3L6C - chains A and B; structure by X-ray diffraction, 2.20 A resolution.

# Chain A (and B)
Molecule: Serine racemase
From: Rattus norvegicus
Notes: EC 5.1.1.18; chain B of this document is another copy of the same molecule, construct and numbering; everything in this record applies to it too
UniProtKB: Q76EQ0 (SRR_RAT); numbering as in UniProt (aligned over 1-333)
Sequence (339 residues; each row starts with the number of its first residue):
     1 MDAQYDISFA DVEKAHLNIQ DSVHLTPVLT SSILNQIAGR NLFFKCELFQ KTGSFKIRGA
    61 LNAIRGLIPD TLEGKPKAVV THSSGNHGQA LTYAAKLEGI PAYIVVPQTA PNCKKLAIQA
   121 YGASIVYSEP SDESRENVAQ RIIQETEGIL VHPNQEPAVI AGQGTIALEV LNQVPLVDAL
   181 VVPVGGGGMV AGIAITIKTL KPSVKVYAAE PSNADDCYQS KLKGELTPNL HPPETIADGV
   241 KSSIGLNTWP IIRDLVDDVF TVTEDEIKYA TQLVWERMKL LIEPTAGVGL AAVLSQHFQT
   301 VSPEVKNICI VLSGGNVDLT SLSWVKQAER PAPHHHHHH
Disordered / not traced: 1, 324-339 (chain B: 1-3, 67-75, 325-339)
Differences from the reference sequence: engineered mutation Asp2 (Cys in Q76EQ0), Asp6 (Cys in Q76EQ0); expression tag (334-339)
Curated features (UniProtKB/Swiss-Prot):
  - active site (Proton acceptor): Lys56, Ser84
  - binding site (Mg(2+)): Glu13, Asp178, Glu210, Ala214, Asp216, Asn247
  - binding site (ATP): Ser31, Ser32, Ile33, Lys51, Thr52, Gln89, Tyr121, Lys279, Asn316
  - binding site (Ca(2+)): Pro69, Thr81, Glu210, Ala214, Asp216, Asn247
  - binding site (pyridoxal 5'-phosphate): Asn86, Asn154, Gly185, Gly186, Gly187, Gly188, Met189, Ser313
  - binding site (Mn(2+)): Glu210, Ala214, Asp216
  - modified residue: Lys56 (N6-(pyridoxal phosphate)lysine), Thr71 (Phosphothreonine), Cys113 (S-nitrosocysteine)
Glycans and other covalent adducts: pyridoxal phosphate (PLP) linked to Lys56
Ion coordination: Mn2+: Glu210, Ala214, Asp216
Ligand contacts:
  - malonate ion (MLI): Ser83, Ser84, Gly85, Asn86, His87, Arg135, Pro153, Asn154, Gly239, Ser242
  - pyridoxal phosphate (PLP): Phe55, Asn86, Asn154, Pro183, Val184, Gly185, Gly186, Gly187, Gly188, Met189, Gly239, Val240, Glu283, Thr285, Ser313, Gly314

# Interface between chain A and chain B
Pairs across the interface (24; chain A residue first):
  His24(A) with Ser32(B), hydrogen bond
  Leu48(A) with Lys279(B)
  Phe49(A) with Leu29(B), hydrophobic; Met278(B); Leu280(B), hydrophobic
  Lys51(A) with Ser32(B)
  Tyr121(A) with Arg277(B)
  Trp275(A) with Leu281(B); Leu319(B), hydrophobic
  Met278(A) with Phe49(B)
  Lys279(A) with Leu48(B); Leu280(B); Leu281(B), hydrogen bond (backbone-backbone); Gly315(B), hydrogen bond (side chain-backbone); Asn316(B)
  Leu280(A) with Phe49(B), hydrophobic; Lys279(B)
  Leu281(A) with Lys279(B), hydrogen bond (backbone-backbone); Leu281(B), hydrophobic
  Gly315(A) with Lys279(B), hydrogen bond (backbone-side chain)
  Asn316(A) with Lys279(B), hydrogen bond
  Leu319(A) with Glu276(B)
  Thr320(A) with Ser323(B)
  Leu322(A) with Thr320(B)
Other interface residues (no listed pair), chain A (20 interface residues in all): Pro27, Leu29, Ser32, Gly53, Glu276
Other interface residues (no listed pair), chain B (18 interface residues in all): His24, Pro27, Trp275

# Overview
The interface between chain A and chain B involves 20 residues on one side and 18 on the other; the contacts
include 6 hydrogen bonds. Polar pairs include His24(A)-Ser32(B), Lys279(A)-Gly315(B) and Asn316(A)-Lys279(B).
Bound to chain A: malonate ion. Covalently linked pyridoxal phosphate: at Lys56(A).
Chain A and chain B are both Serine racemase (Rattus norvegicus); the structure, X-ray crystal structure of
rat serine racemase in complex with malonate a potent inhibitor, was determined by X-ray diffraction together
with 3HMK, 3L6B and 3L6R from the same study.
